7BST - chains D and E of the 7 polymer chains in the assembly; structure by electron microscopy, 4.37 A resolution (low resolution: residue-level contacts below are approximate; hydrogen-bond / salt-bridge calls are withheld).

# Chain D (and E)
Name: Type I restriction enzyme EcoR124II M protein
From: Escherichia coli
Notes: EC 2.1.1.72; chain E of this document is another copy of the same molecule, construct and numbering; everything in this record applies to it too
UniProt: P10484 (T1M1_ECOLX); residue numbers follow UniProt; this construct covers 1-520
Chain sequence (520 residues; numbered 1 to 520; the number before each row is that of its first residue):
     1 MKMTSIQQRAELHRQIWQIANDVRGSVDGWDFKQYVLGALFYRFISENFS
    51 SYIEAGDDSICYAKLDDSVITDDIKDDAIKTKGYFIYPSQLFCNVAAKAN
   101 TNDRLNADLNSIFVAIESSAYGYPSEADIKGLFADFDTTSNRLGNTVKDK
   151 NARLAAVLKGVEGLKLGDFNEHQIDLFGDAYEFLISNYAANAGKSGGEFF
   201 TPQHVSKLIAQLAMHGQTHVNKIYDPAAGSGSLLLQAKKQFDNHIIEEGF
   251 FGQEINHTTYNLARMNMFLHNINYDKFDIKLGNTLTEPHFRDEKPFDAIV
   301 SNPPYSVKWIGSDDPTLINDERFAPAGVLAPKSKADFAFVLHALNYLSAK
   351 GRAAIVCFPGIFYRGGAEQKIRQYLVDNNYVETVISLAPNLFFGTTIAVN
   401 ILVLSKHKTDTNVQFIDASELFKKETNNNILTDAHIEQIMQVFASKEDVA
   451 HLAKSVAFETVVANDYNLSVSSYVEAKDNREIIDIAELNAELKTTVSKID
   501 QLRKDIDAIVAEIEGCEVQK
Unresolved in the structure: 1-9, 56-71, 168-173, 191-197, 511-520 (chain E: 1-9, 56-70, 168-173, 191-197, 511-520)

# Interface between chain D and chain E
Contacting residue pairs (9; chain D residue first):
  Glu487(D) - Lys504(E)
  Thr494(D) - Gln501(E)
  Lys498(D) - Lys498(E)
  Lys498(D) - Gln501(E)
  Gln501(D) - Thr494(E)
  Gln501(D) - Lys498(E)
  Lys504(D) - Ala490(E)
  Asp505(D) - Glu487(E)
  Ala508(D) - Ile483(E)
Interface residues without a listed pair, chain D (8 interface residues in all): Glu491
Interface residues without a listed pair, chain E (8 interface residues in all): Asp505

# Summary
Chain D and chain E each contribute 8 residues to their interface.
Both chains are Type I restriction enzyme EcoR124II M protein (Escherichia coli). Entry 7BST (EcoR124I-Ocr in
the Intermediate State) was determined by electron microscopy, deposited together with 7BTO, 7BTP, 7BTQ and
7BTR.
